PDB entry 3PCI | X-ray diffraction, 2.21 A resolution | chains M and Q of the 12 polymer chains in the assembly

Chain M (and Q):
Protein: Protocatechuate 3,4-dioxygenase
Organism: Pseudomonas putida
Notes: EC 1.13.11.3; chain Q of this document is another copy of the same molecule, construct and numbering; everything in this record applies to it too
Reference sequence: P00437 (PCXB_PSEPU); residues 301-538 here correspond to UniProt positions 1-238 (UniProt number = residue number - 300)
Chain sequence (238 residues; each row starts with the number of its first residue):
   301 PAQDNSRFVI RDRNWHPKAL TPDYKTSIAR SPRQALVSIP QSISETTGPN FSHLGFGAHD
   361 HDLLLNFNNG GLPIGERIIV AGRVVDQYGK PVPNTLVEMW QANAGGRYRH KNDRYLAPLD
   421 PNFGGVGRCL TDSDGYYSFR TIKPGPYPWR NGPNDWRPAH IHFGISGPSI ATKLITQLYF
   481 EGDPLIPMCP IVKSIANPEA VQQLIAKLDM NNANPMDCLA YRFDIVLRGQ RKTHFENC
Disordered / not traced: 368-370, 537-538
Glycans and other covalent adducts: beta-mercaptoethanol (BME) linked to Cys429
Bound ions: Fe ion: Tyr408, Tyr447, His460, His462 (together with 3-iodo-4-hydroxybenzoic acid)
Residues lining bound ligands:
  - 3-iodo-4-hydroxybenzoic acid: Tyr408, Tyr447, Trp449, Arg457, His460, His462, Gln477, Ile491
  - 3-iodo-4-hydroxybenzoic acid (IHB), molecule 1: Leu320, Pro332, Arg333
  - 3-iodo-4-hydroxybenzoic acid (IHB), molecule 2: Leu320, Pro322, Ile328, Arg333
  - 3-iodo-4-hydroxybenzoic acid (IHB), molecule 3: Tyr408, Tyr447, Trp449, Arg457, His460, His462, Gln477, Ile491

How chain M and chain Q interact:
Pairs across the interface (16):
  His361(M) - Phe535(Q)
  Asp362(M) - Phe535(Q)
  Ile379(M) - His534(Q)
  Ile379(M) - Phe535(Q)  hydrophobic
  Ser438(M) - Phe535(Q)
  Arg440(M) - Phe535(Q)
  Asn511(M) - Val309(Q)
  Asn511(M) - Tyr388(Q)
  Asn511(M) - Arg531(Q)  hydrogen bond (backbone-side chain)
  Asn512(M) - Arg531(Q)
  Asn512(M) - His534(Q)  hydrogen bond (backbone-side chain)
  Ala513(M) - Arg531(Q)  hydrogen bond (backbone-side chain)
  Asn514(M) - Arg531(Q)  hydrogen bond
  Asn514(M) - His534(Q)  hydrogen bond (side chain-backbone)
  Asn514(M) - Phe535(Q)
  Asp517(M) - Phe535(Q)
Also at the interface, not in a pair above, chain M (11 interface residues in all): Phe439
Also at the interface, not in a pair above, chain Q (6 interface residues in all): Glu536

In short:
Chain M and chain Q form an interface of 11 and 6 residues respectively; the contacts include 5 hydrogen
bonds. Polar contacts include Asn511(M)-Arg531(Q), Asn512(M)-His534(Q) and Ala513(M)-Arg531(Q). Ligands of
chain M: 4 copies of 3-iodo-4-hydroxybenzoic acid.
Chain M and chain Q are both Protocatechuate 3,4-dioxygenase (Pseudomonas putida); the structure, Structure of
protocatechuate 3,4-dioxygenase complexed with 3-iodo-4-hydroxybenzoate, was determined by X-ray diffraction
(same publication as 3PCB, 3PCC, 3PCE, 3PCF, 3PCG and 3PCH).
